PDB entry 7TPR | electron microscopy, 2.39 A resolution | chains A and B of the 8 polymer chains in the assembly

Chain A (and B):
Name: Spike glycoprotein
From: Severe acute respiratory syndrome coronavirus 2
Notes: chain B of this document is another copy of the same molecule, construct and numbering; everything in this record applies to it too
Reference sequence: P0DTC2 (SPIKE_SARS2); numbering as in UniProt (aligned over 15-1159)
Amino-acid sequence (1145 residues; each row starts with the number of its first residue):
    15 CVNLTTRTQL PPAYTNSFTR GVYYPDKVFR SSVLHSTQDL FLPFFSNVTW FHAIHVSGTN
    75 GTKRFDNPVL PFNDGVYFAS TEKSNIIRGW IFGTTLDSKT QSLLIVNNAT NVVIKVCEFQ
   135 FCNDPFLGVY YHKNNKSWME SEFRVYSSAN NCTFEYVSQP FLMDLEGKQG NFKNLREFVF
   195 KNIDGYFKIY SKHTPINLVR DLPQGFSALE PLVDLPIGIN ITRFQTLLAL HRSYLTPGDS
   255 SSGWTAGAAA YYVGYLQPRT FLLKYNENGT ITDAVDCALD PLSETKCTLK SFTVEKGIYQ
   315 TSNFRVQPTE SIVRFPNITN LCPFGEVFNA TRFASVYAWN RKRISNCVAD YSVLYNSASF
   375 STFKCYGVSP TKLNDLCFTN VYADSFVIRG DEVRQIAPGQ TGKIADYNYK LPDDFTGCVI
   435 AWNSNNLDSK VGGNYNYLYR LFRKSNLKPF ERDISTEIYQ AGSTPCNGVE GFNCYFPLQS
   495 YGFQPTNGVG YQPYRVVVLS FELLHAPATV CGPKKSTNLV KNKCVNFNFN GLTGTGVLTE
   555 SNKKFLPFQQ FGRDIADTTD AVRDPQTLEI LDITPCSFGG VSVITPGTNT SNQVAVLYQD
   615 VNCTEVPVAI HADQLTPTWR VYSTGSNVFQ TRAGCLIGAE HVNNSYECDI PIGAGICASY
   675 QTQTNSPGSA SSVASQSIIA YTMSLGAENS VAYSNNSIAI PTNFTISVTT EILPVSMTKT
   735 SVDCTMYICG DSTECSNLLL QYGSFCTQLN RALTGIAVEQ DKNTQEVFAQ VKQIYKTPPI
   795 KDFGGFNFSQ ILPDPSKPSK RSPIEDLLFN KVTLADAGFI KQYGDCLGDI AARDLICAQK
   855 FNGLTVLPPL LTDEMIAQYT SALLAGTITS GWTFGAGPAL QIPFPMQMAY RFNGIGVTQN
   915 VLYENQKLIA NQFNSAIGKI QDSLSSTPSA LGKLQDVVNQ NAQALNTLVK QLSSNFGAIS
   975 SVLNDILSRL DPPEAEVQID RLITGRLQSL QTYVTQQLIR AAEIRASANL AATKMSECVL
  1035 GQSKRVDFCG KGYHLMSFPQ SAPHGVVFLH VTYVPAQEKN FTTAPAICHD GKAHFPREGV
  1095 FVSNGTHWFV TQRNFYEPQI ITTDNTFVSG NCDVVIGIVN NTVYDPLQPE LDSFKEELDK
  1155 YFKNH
Cystine bridges: Cys15-Cys136, Cys131-Cys166, Cys291-Cys301, Cys336-Cys361, Cys379-Cys432, Cys391-Cys525, Cys480-Cys488, Cys538-Cys590, Cys617-Cys649, Cys662-Cys671, Cys738-Cys760, Cys743-Cys749, Cys840-Cys851, Cys1032-Cys1043, Cys1082-Cys1126
Sequence notes: engineered mutation Gly682 (Arg in P0DTC2), Ser683 (Arg in P0DTC2), Ser685 (Arg in P0DTC2), Pro817 (Phe in P0DTC2), Pro892 (Ala in P0DTC2), Pro899 (Ala in P0DTC2), Pro942 (Ala in P0DTC2), Pro986 (Lys in P0DTC2), Pro987 (Val in P0DTC2)
Swiss-Prot annotation at these positions:
  - region: Asn280 to Cys301 (Putative superantigen), Arg403 to Asp405 (Integrin-binding motif), Asn448 to Phe456 (Immunodominant HLA epitope recognized by the CD8+), Pro681, Ala684 (Putative superantigen), Ser816 to Tyr837 (Fusion peptide 1), Lys835 to Phe855 (Fusion peptide 2)
  - site: Arg815, Ser816 (Cleavage)
  - glycosylation: Asn17 (N-linked (GlcNAc...) (complex) asparagine), Asn61 (N-linked (GlcNAc...) (hybrid) asparagine), Asn74 (N-linked (GlcNAc...) (complex) asparagine), Asn122 (N-linked (GlcNAc...) (hybrid) asparagine), Asn149 (N-linked (GlcNAc...) (complex) asparagine), Asn165 (N-linked (GlcNAc...) (complex) asparagine), Asn234 (N-linked (GlcNAc...) (high mannose) asparagine), Asn282 (N-linked (GlcNAc...) (complex) asparagine), Thr323 (O-linked (GalNAc) threonine), Ser325 (O-linked (HexNAc...) serine), Asn331 (N-linked (GlcNAc...) (complex) asparagine), Asn343 (N-linked (GlcNAc...) (complex) asparagine), Asn603 (N-linked (GlcNAc...) (hybrid) asparagine), Asn616 (N-linked (GlcNAc...) (complex) asparagine), Asn657 (N-linked (GlcNAc...) (complex) asparagine), Thr676 (O-linked (GlcNAc...) threonine), Thr678 (O-linked (GlcNAc...) threonine), Asn709 (N-linked (GlcNAc...) (high mannose) asparagine), Asn717 (N-linked (GlcNAc...) (hybrid) asparagine), Asn801 (N-linked (GlcNAc...) (hybrid) asparagine) and 4 more in UniProt
  - natural variant: Leu18 (L18F: In strain: Beta/B.1.351, Gamma/P.1 and 1 more), Thr19 (T19I: In strain: Omicron/BQ.1.1, Omicron/XBB.1.5 and 1 more; T19R: In strain: Delta/B.1.617.2, Omicron/BA.2 and 4 more), Thr20 (T20N: In strain: Gamma/P.1), Leu24 to Ala27 (sequence variant, change not given here; In strain: Omicron/BA.2, Omicron/BA.2.12.1 and 6 more), Pro26 (P26S: In strain: Gamma/P.1), Gln52 (Q52H: In strain: Omicron/EG.5.1), Ala67 (A67V: In strain: Eta/B.1.525, Omicron/BA.1), His69 to Val70 (deletion: In strain: Alpha/B.1.1.7, Eta/B.1.525 and 5 more), Gly75 (G75V: In strain: Lambda/C.37), Thr76 (T76I: In strain: Lambda/C.37), Asp80 (D80A: In strain: Beta/B.1.351), Val83 (V83A: In strain: Omicron/XBB.1.5, Omicron/EG.5.1), 79 further natural variant entries in UniProt
  - mutagenesis: His69 to Val70 (Increased incorporation of cleaved spike into virions), Asn121 (N121Q: Partial loss of biliverdin affinity), Arg190 (R190K: Partial loss of biliverdin affinity), Asn234 (N234Q: Increased resistance to neutralizing antibodies), Asn331 (N331Q: Reduced viral infectivity), Asn343 (N343Q: Reduced viral infectivity), Leu452 (L452R: Increased resistance to neutralizing antibodies. Decreases HLA binding to NF9 epitope. Increased binding affinity to human ACE2), Tyr453 (Y453F: Decreased HLA binding to NF9 epitope. Increased binding affinity to human ACE2), Ala475 (A475V: Increased resistance to neutralizing antibodies), Val483 (V483A: Increased resistance to neutralizing antibodies), Glu484 (E484D: Increased replication in human TMEM106B overexpressing cells), Phe490 (F490L: Increased resistance to neutralizing antibodies and human covalescent sera neutralization), 12 further mutagenesis entries in UniProt

Chain A / chain B interface:
Residue-residue contacts (185):
  Asn317(A) - Asp737(B)  hydrogen bond
  Arg319(A) - Asp745(B)
  Arg355(A) - Tyr200(B)
  Arg355(A) - Pro230(B)
  Gly381(A) - Arg983(B)
  Gly381(A) - Leu984(B)
  Val382(A) - Arg983(B)
  Ser383(A) - Arg983(B)  hydrogen bond (backbone-backbone)
  Ser383(A) - Leu984(B)
  Ser383(A) - Asp985(B)  hydrogen bond (side chain-backbone)
  Thr385(A) - Asp985(B)  hydrogen bond
  Lys386(A) - Leu981(B)
  Lys386(A) - Arg983(B)
  Lys386(A) - Leu984(B)
  Lys386(A) - Asp985(B)
  Leu390(A) - Ser982(B)
  Leu390(A) - Arg983(B)
  Tyr396(A) - Tyr200(B)
  Tyr396(A) - Pro230(B)
  Pro463(A) - Asp198(B)
  Pro463(A) - Gly199(B)
  Phe464(A) - Asp198(B)
  Phe464(A) - Gly199(B)
  Phe464(A) - Gly232(B)
  Glu465(A) - Gly232(B)
  Glu465(A) - Ile233(B)
  Glu465(A) - Asn234(B)
  Arg466(A) - Gln115(B)
  Arg466(A) - Ile231(B)  hydrogen bond (side chain-backbone)
  Arg466(A) - Gly232(B)  hydrogen bond (backbone-backbone)
  Ile468(A) - Gln115(B)
  Ser469(A) - Lys113(B)  hydrogen bond (side chain-backbone)
  Ser477(A) - Asn370(B)
  Phe486(A) - Ala372(B)
  Asn487(A) - Tyr369(B)  hydrogen bond (side chain-backbone)
  Asn487(A) - Asn370(B)
  Tyr489(A) - Thr385(B)
  Leu517(A) - Arg983(B)
  His519(A) - Lys41(B)
  His519(A) - Val42(B)
  Ala520(A) - Lys41(B)
  Gly545(A) - Ser982(B)
  Leu546(A) - Asp979(B)
  Thr547(A) - Asn978(B)  hydrogen bond (backbone-side chain)
  Gly548(A) - Asn978(B)
  Thr549(A) - Asp745(B)  hydrogen bond
  Lys557(A) - Phe43(B)
  Phe559(A) - Phe43(B)  hydrophobic
  Phe562(A) - Lys41(B)
  Phe562(A) - Pro225(B)
  Gln563(A) - Lys41(B)
  Gln563(A) - Val42(B)  hydrogen bond (side chain-backbone)
  Gln563(A) - Phe43(B)
  Phe565(A) - Val42(B)
  Phe565(A) - Phe43(B)  hydrogen bond (backbone-backbone)
  Gly566(A) - Phe43(B)
  Arg567(A) - Phe43(B)  hydrogen bond (backbone-backbone)
  Asp568(A) - Ala852(B)
  Ile569(A) - Lys964(B)
  Ile569(A) - Ser967(B)  hydrogen bond (backbone-side chain)
  Ala570(A) - Val963(B)
  Ala570(A) - Leu966(B)
  Ala570(A) - Ser967(B)
  Asp571(A) - Ser967(B)
  Asp571(A) - Ser975(B)  hydrogen bond
  Asp571(A) - Val976(B)
  Pro589(A) - Phe855(B)  hydrophobic
  Ser591(A) - Tyr837(B)  hydrogen bond
  Phe592(A) - Met740(B)  hydrophobic
  Phe592(A) - Gln836(B)
  Phe592(A) - Tyr837(B)  hydrogen bond (backbone-side chain)
  Phe592(A) - Lys854(B)
  Phe592(A) - Phe855(B)
  Gln613(A) - Leu861(B)
  Asp614(A) - Ile834(B)
  Asp614(A) - Tyr837(B)
  Asp614(A) - Lys854(B)  salt bridge
  Asp614(A) - Thr859(B)
  Val615(A) - Tyr837(B)  hydrophobic
  Gln644(A) - Lys835(B)  hydrogen bond
  Thr645(A) - Lys835(B)  hydrogen bond (backbone-side chain)
  Arg646(A) - Ile834(B)
  Arg646(A) - Lys835(B)
  Ala647(A) - Pro862(B)  hydrophobic
  Gly648(A) - Lys835(B)
  Pro665(A) - Leu864(B)  hydrophobic
  Ala668(A) - Pro863(B)  hydrogen bond (backbone-backbone)
  Ala668(A) - Leu864(B)
  Ala668(A) - Thr866(B)
  Gly669(A) - Leu864(B)  hydrogen bond (backbone-backbone)
  Gly669(A) - Thr866(B)
  Gly669(A) - Met869(B)
  Met697(A) - Met869(B)  hydrophobic
  Leu699(A) - Ile788(B)  hydrophobic
  Leu699(A) - Met869(B)
  Leu699(A) - Gln872(B)
  Leu699(A) - Tyr873(B)  hydrogen bond (backbone-side chain)
  Ala701(A) - Gln787(B)
  Ala701(A) - Ile788(B)  hydrogen bond (backbone-backbone)
  Glu702(A) - Ile788(B)
  Asn703(A) - Gln787(B)  hydrogen bond
  Asn703(A) - Ile788(B)  hydrogen bond (backbone-backbone)
  Asn703(A) - Tyr789(B)
  Asn703(A) - Lys790(B)  hydrogen bond (backbone-backbone)
  Ser704(A) - Lys790(B)
  Val705(A) - Tyr789(B)  hydrophobic
  Val705(A) - Thr883(B)
  Val705(A) - Ser884(B)
  Val705(A) - Ala893(B)  hydrophobic
  Val705(A) - Gln895(B)
  Ala706(A) - Gln895(B)
  Tyr707(A) - Pro792(B)  hydrophobic
  Tyr707(A) - Phe797(B)
  Tyr707(A) - Thr883(B)
  Tyr707(A) - Ile896(B)
  Tyr707(A) - Pro897(B)  hydrophobic
  Tyr707(A) - Phe898(B)  hydrogen bond (side chain-backbone)
  Ser708(A) - Pro897(B)
  Asn709(A) - Pro897(B)
  Ser711(A) - Gln895(B)  hydrogen bond
  Ser711(A) - Ile896(B)
  Ser711(A) - Pro897(B)
  Ile712(A) - Gln895(B)
  Ile712(A) - Tyr904(B)
  Ala713(A) - Leu894(B)
  Ala713(A) - Gln895(B)  hydrogen bond (backbone-backbone)
  Pro715(A) - Leu894(B)
  Thr961(A) - Gln762(B)
  Gln965(A) - Tyr756(B)  hydrogen bond (side chain-backbone)
  Gln965(A) - Gly757(B)
  Gln965(A) - Ser758(B)  hydrogen bond (side chain-backbone)
  Gln965(A) - Phe759(B)
  Ser968(A) - Gln755(B)
  Ser968(A) - Gly757(B)
  Asn969(A) - Gln755(B)  hydrogen bond
  Phe970(A) - Gln755(B)  hydrogen bond (backbone-backbone)
  Phe970(A) - Tyr756(B)
  Arg995(A) - Asp994(B)  salt bridge
  Gln1002(A) - Phe759(B)
  Gln1002(A) - Gln1005(B)  hydrogen bond
  Thr1006(A) - Phe759(B)
  Gln1010(A) - Leu1012(B)
  Ile1013(A) - Leu1012(B)  hydrophobic
  Glu1017(A) - Arg1019(B)  salt bridge
  Arg1039(A) - Thr1027(B)
  Arg1039(A) - Glu1031(B)  salt bridge
  Arg1039(A) - Arg1039(B)
  Val1040(A) - Ser1030(B)
  Val1040(A) - Glu1031(B)
  Asp1041(A) - Gly889(B)
  Asp1041(A) - Ser1030(B)
  Asp1041(A) - Leu1034(B)
  Lys1045(A) - Lys786(B)
  Lys1045(A) - Gly889(B)
  Gly1046(A) - Ala890(B)
  Tyr1047(A) - Trp886(B)
  Tyr1047(A) - Ala890(B)
  Pro1069(A) - Ala890(B)
  Pro1069(A) - Pro892(B)
  Glu1072(A) - Pro892(B)
  Glu1072(A) - Leu894(B)
  Asn1074(A) - Gln895(B)  hydrogen bond
  Thr1077(A) - Pro897(B)
  Thr1077(A) - Met900(B)  hydrogen bond
  Pro1079(A) - Tyr917(B)  hydrophobic
  Phe1089(A) - Gln913(B)
  Phe1089(A) - Asn914(B)
  Phe1089(A) - Tyr917(B)  hydrophobic
  Pro1090(A) - Gln913(B)
  Val1094(A) - Tyr904(B)
  Arg1107(A) - Tyr904(B)
  Arg1107(A) - Asn907(B)
  Arg1107(A) - Gln913(B)
  Phe1121(A) - Thr912(B)
  Phe1121(A) - Asn914(B)
  Ser1123(A) - Asn914(B)  hydrogen bond
  Ser1123(A) - Glu918(B)  hydrogen bond
  Ser1123(A) - Glu1111(B)
  Val1128(A) - Tyr917(B)
  Val1129(A) - Tyr917(B)  hydrophobic
  Leu1145(A) - Leu1145(B)  hydrophobic
  Phe1148(A) - Phe1148(B)  hydrophobic
  Leu1152(A) - Leu1152(B)  hydrophobic
  Phe1156(A) - Tyr1155(B)  hydrophobic
  Phe1156(A) - Phe1156(B)  hydrophobic
Also at the interface, not in a pair above, chain A (124 interface residues in all): Tyr421, Pro426, Ala475, Lys558, Leu560, Gln564, Asn616, Gly667, Ile670, Cys671, Gly700, Gln957, Gly971, Ser1003, Thr1009, Phe1042, Tyr1067, Val1068, Ala1078, Ile1130, Leu1141, Asp1153
Also at the interface, not in a pair above, chain B (123 interface residues in all): Tyr38, Asp40, Arg44, Glu132, Asn165, Thr167, Glu224, Asp228, Ser371, Lys386, Arg765, Ala766, Glu773, Gln784, Asp796, Asn856, Gly857, Leu865, Ile882, Thr887, Gly891, Gln920, Thr1009, Gly1035, Leu1141

Overview:
The interface between chain A and chain B involves 124 residues on one side and 123 on the other, with 38
hydrogen bonds and 4 salt bridges. Polar contacts include Asp614(A)-Lys854(B), Arg995(A)-Asp994(B) and
Glu1017(A)-Arg1019(B). UniProt lists 24 mutagenesis sites on chain A.
Both chains are Spike glycoprotein (Severe acute respiratory syndrome coronavirus 2). Entry 7TPR (Camel
nanobodies 7A3 and 8A2 broadly neutralize SARS-CoV-2 variants) was determined by electron microscopy.
